6WNR - chains H and G of the 22 polymer chains in the assembly; structure by electron microscopy, 3.30 A resolution.

[Chain H]
Name: ATP synthase epsilon chain
Organism: Escherichia coli
UniProtKB: S1HQ43 (S1HQ43_ECOLX); residues 0-138 here correspond to UniProt positions 1-139 (UniProt number = residue number + 1)
Chain sequence (139 residues; each row starts with the number of its first residue; numbering starts at 0):
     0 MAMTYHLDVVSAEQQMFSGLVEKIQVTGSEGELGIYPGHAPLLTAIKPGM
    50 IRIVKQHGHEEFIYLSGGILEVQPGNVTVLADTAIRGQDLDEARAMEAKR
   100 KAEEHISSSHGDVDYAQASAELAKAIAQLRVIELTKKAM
Disordered / not traced: 0-2

[Chain G]
Name: ATP synthase gamma chain
Organism: Escherichia coli
UniProtKB: J7RYJ3 (J7RYJ3_ECOLX); residues 0-286 here correspond to UniProt positions 1-287 (UniProt number = residue number + 1)
Chain sequence (287 residues; row label = number of the first residue in the row; numbering starts at 0):
     0 MAGAKDIRSKIASVQNTQKITKAMEMVAASKMRKSQDRMAASRPYAETMR
    50 KVIGHLAHGNLEYKHPYLEDRDVKRVGYLVVSTDRGLAGGLNINLFKKLL
   100 AEMKTWTDKGVQADLAMIGSKGVSFFNSVGGNVVAQVTGMGDNPSLSELI
   150 GPVKVMLQAYDEGRLDKLYIVSNKFINTMSQVPTISQLLPLPASDDDDLK
   200 HKSWDYLYEPDPKALLDTLLRRYVESQVYQGVVENLASEQAARMVAMKAA
   250 TDNGGSLIKELQLVYNKARQASITQELTEIVSGAAAV
Disordered / not traced: 0, 285-286
Construct notes: conflict A87 (Cys88 in J7RYJ3), A112 (Cys113 in J7RYJ3)

[Chain H / chain G interface]
Contacting residue pairs - 85 pairs, chain H then chain G:
  V9(H) with Y44(G)
  S10(H) with Y44(G)
  A11(H) with S41(G); Y44(G); L145(G), hydrophobic; Y228(G)
  E12(H) with A40(G); S144(G); L145(G), hydrogen bond (side chain-backbone); Y228(G)
  Q13(H) with A40(G)
  E29(H) with P209(G)
  P40(H) with W203(G), hydrophobic; D204(G); Y205(G); L206(G), hydrogen bond (backbone-backbone)
  L41(H) with Y205(G); L206(G); E208(G)
  L42(H) with V51(G), hydrophobic; L55(G), hydrophobic; L206(G), hydrogen bond (backbone-backbone); Y207(G); E208(G), hydrogen bond (backbone-backbone); L214(G)
  T43(H) with E208(G), hydrogen bond (side chain-backbone)
  A44(H) with L214(G)
  I68(H) with T217(G); L218(G), hydrophobic
  E70(H) with Y205(G), hydrogen bond
  V71(H) with Y205(G)
  Q72(H) with W203(G); Y205(G)
  L79(H) with Y44(G), hydrophobic; T47(G); M48(G), hydrophobic
  A80(H) with Y44(G)
  D81(H) with R221(G), salt bridge
  A83(H) with S146(G)
  R85(H) with I149(G); R221(G); E224(G), salt bridge
  D90(H) with I149(G)
  E91(H) with K153(G), salt bridge; Q157(G), hydrogen bond
  R93(H) with S146(G); I149(G)
  A94(H) with G150(G); K153(G); V154(G), hydrophobic
  A97(H) with A134(G); Q135(G), hydrogen bond (backbone-backbone); G150(G); P151(G)
  K98(H) with V133(G); V154(G); Q157(G)
  K100(H) with Q135(G), hydrogen bond (backbone-side chain)
  A101(H) with V133(G); A134(G), hydrophobic; Q135(G)
  H104(H) with N126(G)
  I105(H) with Q135(G), hydrogen bond (backbone-side chain)
  S106(H) with T137(G)
  S107(H) with T137(G), hydrogen bond (backbone-side chain)
  H109(H) with D83(G)
  D111(H) with K30(G), salt bridge; R84(G), salt bridge
  Y114(H) with R84(G); G85(G), hydrogen bond (side chain-backbone)
  A117(H) with I19(G); M23(G), hydrophobic
  E120(H) with I19(G)
  L121(H) with T20(G)
  A124(H) with S12(G), hydrogen bond (backbone-side chain); N15(G); T16(G)
  L128(H) with K9(G), hydrogen bond (backbone-side chain); S12(G)
  V130(H) with L256(G), hydrophobic; L260(G), hydrophobic
  L133(H) with K9(G)
  T134(H) with E259(G); L260(G)
  K136(H) with E259(G), salt bridge
Also at the interface, not in a pair above, chain H (53 interface residues in all): Q14, S28, A39, T82, Q87, S108, I125, Q127, R129
Also at the interface, not in a pair above, chain G (61 interface residues in all): A1, I6, V13, P43, L86, S119, V136, G138, G140, D141, P143, R242, V263

[Summary]
The interface between chain H and chain G involves 53 residues on one side and 61 on the other; the contacts
include 14 hydrogen bonds and 6 salt bridges. Among the polar pairs are D81(H)-R221(G), R85(H)-E224(G) and
E91(H)-K153(G).
Here chain H is ATP synthase epsilon chain and chain G is ATP synthase gamma chain, both from Escherichia
coli. Entry 6WNR (E. coli ATP synthase State 3b) was determined by electron microscopy together with 6OQR,
6OQS, 6OQT, 6OQU, 6OQV, 6OQW and 3 further entries from the same study.
